PDB entry 4N7N | X-ray diffraction, 2.75 A resolution | chains A and C of the 4 polymer chains in the assembly

Chain A (and C):
Name: Hemoglobin subunit alpha
From: Homo sapiens
Notes: chain C of this document is another copy of the same molecule, construct and numbering; everything in this record applies to it too
UniProt: P69905 (HBA_HUMAN); residues 1-141 here correspond to UniProt positions 2-142 (UniProt number = residue number + 1)
Sequence (141 residues; row label = number of the first residue in the row):
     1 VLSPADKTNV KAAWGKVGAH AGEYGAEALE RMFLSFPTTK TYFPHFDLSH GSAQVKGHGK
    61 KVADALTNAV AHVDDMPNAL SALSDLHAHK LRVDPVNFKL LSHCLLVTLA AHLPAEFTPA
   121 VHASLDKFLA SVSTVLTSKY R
Bound ions: heme Fe near His87 (its only coordinating residue here)
Residues lining bound ligands: heme (HEM): Met32, Thr39, Tyr42, Phe43, His45, Phe46, His58, Lys61, Val62, Ala65, Leu66, Leu83, Leu86, His87, Leu91, Val93, Asn97, Phe98, Leu101, Leu105, Val132, Leu136
Swiss-Prot annotation at these positions:
  - binding site (O2): His58
  - binding site (heme b): His87
  - site: Thr8, Asn9 (Microbial infection: Cleavage), Lys11 (Not glycated), Ala13, Trp14 (Microbial infection: Cleavage), Tyr24, Gly25 (Microbial infection: Cleavage), Leu29, Glu30 (Microbial infection: Cleavage), His45, Phe46 (Microbial infection: Cleavage), Asp47, Leu48 (Microbial infection: Cleavage), Ser52, Ala53 (Microbial infection: Cleavage), Val55, Lys56 (Microbial infection: Cleavage), Lys56 (Not glycated), Gly59, Lys60 (Microbial infection: Cleavage), Lys60 (Not glycated), Lys90 (Not glycated), Leu91, Arg92 (Microbial infection: Cleavage), Lys99 (Not glycated), Leu106, Val107 (Microbial infection: Cleavage), Thr108, Leu109 (Microbial infection: Cleavage), Val121, His122 (Microbial infection: Cleavage), Ser133, Thr134 (Microbial infection: Cleavage)
  - modified residue: Ser3 (Phosphoserine), Lys7 (N6-succinyllysine), Thr8 (Phosphothreonine), Lys11 (N6-succinyllysine), Lys16 (N6-acetyllysine), Tyr24 (Phosphotyrosine), Ser35 (Phosphoserine), Lys40 (N6-succinyllysine), Ser49 (Phosphoserine), Ser102 (Phosphoserine), Thr108 (Phosphothreonine), Ser124 (Phosphoserine), Ser131 (Phosphoserine), Thr134 (Phosphothreonine), Thr137 (Phosphothreonine), Ser138 (Phosphoserine)
  - glycosylation (N-linked (Glc) (glycation) lysine): Lys7, Lys16, Lys40, Lys61

How chain A and chain C interact:
Pairs across the interface (4; chain A residue first):
  Val1(A) - Thr134(C)
  Val1(A) - Ser138(C)
  Lys127(A) - Tyr140(C)
  Ser138(A) - Val1(C)
Other interface residues (no listed pair), chain A (4 interface residues in all): Tyr140
Other interface residues (no listed pair), chain C (5 interface residues in all): Lys127

Overview:
The interface between chain A and chain C involves 4 residues on one side and 5 on the other. Bound to chain
A: heme. From UniProt: O2-binding residue His58(A) and heme b-binding residue His87(A) on chain A.
Chain A and chain C are both Hemoglobin subunit alpha (Homo sapiens); the structure, Capturing the haemoglobin
allosteric transition in a single crystal form; Crystal structure of full-liganded human haemoglobin ..., was
determined by X-ray diffraction (same publication as 4N7O and 4N7P).
